PDB entry 7WTC | electron microscopy, 4.00 A resolution | chains B and C of the 4 polymer chains in the assembly

# Chain B (and C)
Name: Pyruvate carboxylase, mitochondrial
From: Homo sapiens
Notes: EC 6.4.1.1; chain C of this document is another copy of the same molecule, construct and numbering; everything in this record applies to it too
Reference sequence: P11498 (PYC_HUMAN); residues 1-1178 here = UniProt positions 1-1178
Sequence (1178 residues; row label = number of the first residue in the row):
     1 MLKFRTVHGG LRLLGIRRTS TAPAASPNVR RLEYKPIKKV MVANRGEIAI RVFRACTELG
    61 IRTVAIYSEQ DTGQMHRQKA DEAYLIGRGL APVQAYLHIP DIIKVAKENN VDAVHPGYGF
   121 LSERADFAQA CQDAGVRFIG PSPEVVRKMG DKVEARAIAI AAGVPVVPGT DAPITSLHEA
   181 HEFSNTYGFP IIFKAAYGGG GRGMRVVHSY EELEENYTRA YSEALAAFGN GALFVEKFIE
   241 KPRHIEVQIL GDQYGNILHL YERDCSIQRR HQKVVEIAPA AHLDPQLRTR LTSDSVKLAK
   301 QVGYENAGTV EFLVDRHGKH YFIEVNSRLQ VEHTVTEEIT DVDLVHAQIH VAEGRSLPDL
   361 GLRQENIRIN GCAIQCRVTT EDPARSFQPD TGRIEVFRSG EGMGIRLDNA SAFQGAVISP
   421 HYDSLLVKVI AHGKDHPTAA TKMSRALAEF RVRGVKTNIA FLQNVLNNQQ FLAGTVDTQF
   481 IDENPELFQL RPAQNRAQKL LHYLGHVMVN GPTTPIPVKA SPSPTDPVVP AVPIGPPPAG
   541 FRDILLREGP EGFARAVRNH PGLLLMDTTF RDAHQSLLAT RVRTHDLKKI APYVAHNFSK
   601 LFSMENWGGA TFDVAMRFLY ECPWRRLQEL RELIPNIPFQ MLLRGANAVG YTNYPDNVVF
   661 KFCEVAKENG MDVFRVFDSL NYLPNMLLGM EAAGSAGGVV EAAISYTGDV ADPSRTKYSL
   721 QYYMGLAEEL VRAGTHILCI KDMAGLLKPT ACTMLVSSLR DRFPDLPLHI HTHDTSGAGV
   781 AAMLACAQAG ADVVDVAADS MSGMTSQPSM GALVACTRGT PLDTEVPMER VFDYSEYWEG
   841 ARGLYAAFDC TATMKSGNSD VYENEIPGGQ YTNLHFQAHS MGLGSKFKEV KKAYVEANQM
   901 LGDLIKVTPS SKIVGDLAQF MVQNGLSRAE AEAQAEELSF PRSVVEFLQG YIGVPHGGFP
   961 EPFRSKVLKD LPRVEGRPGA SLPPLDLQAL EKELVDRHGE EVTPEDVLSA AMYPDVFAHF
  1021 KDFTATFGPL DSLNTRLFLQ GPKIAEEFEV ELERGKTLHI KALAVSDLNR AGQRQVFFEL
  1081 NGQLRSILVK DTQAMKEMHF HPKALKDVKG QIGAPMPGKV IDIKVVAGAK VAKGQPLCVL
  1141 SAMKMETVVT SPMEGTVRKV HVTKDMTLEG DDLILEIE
Disordered / not traced: 1-31 (chain C: 1-494)
Curated features (UniProtKB/Swiss-Prot):
  - active site: Arg328
  - binding site (ATP): Lys152, Glu236, His271
  - binding site (substrate): Arg571 to Gln575, Arg644, Thr908
  - binding site (Mn(2+)): Asp572, Lys741, His771, His773
  - modified residue: Lys35 (N6-acetyllysine), Lys39 (N6-acetyllysine), Lys79 (N6-acetyllysine), Lys148 (N6-acetyllysine), Lys152 (N6-acetyllysine), Lys241 (N6-acetyllysine), Lys297 (N6-acetyllysine), Lys319 (N6-acetyllysine), Lys434 (N6-acetyllysine), Lys442 (N6-succinyllysine), Lys589 (N6-acetyllysine), Lys661 (N6-acetyllysine), Lys717 (N6-acetyllysine), Lys741 (N6-carboxylysine), Lys748 (N6-acetyllysine), Lys892 (N6-acetyllysine), Lys969 (N6-acetyllysine), Lys992 (N6-acetyllysine), Thr1003 (Phosphothreonine), Lys1061 (N6-acetyllysine) and 3 more in UniProt
Disulfide bonds: Cys752-Cys786
Covalently attached groups: 5-(hexahydro-2-oxo-1H-thieno[3,4-d]imidazol-6-yl)pentanal (BTI) linked to Lys1144
Small-molecule neighbours:
  - acetyl coenzyme A (ACO), molecule 1: Phe53, Arg54, Thr57, Arg77, Gln78, Lys79, Ala80, Asp81, Glu82, Ala83
  - acetyl coenzyme A (ACO), molecule 2: Val396, Arg398, Arg445, Ala448, Glu449, Arg451, Arg453, Ala493, Gln494, Asn495, Arg496, Ala497, Lys1056, Thr1057, Leu1058, Leu1080, Asn1081, Arg1085
  - BTI (5-(hexahydro-2-oxo-1H-thieno[3,4-d]imidazol-6-yl)pentanal): Ala610, Asp613, Tyr651, Gly869, Gln870, Asn873, Val907, Thr908, Ser911, Lys912

# Chain B / chain C interface
Residue-residue contacts (44):
  Asp712(B) - Arg818(C)  salt bridge
  Lys748(B) - Ala815(C)
  Lys748(B) - Cys816(C)  hydrogen bond
  Pro749(B) - Cys816(C)
  Ala778(B) - Val780(C)  hydrophobic
  Ala778(B) - Ala812(C)  hydrophobic
  Ala778(B) - Cys816(C)  hydrophobic
  Val780(B) - Gly777(C)
  Val780(B) - Ala778(C)  hydrophobic
  Val780(B) - Val780(C)  hydrophobic
  Ala781(B) - Ala781(C)  hydrophobic
  Leu784(B) - Ala781(C)  hydrophobic
  Asp799(B) - Ser856(C)  hydrogen bond (backbone-side chain)
  Asp799(B) - Gly857(C)
  Asp799(B) - Asn858(C)
  Asp799(B) - Ser859(C)  hydrogen bond (side chain-backbone)
  Ser800(B) - Ser856(C)
  Gly811(B) - Ser859(C)
  Ala812(B) - Ala778(C)  hydrophobic
  Ala815(B) - Lys748(C)  hydrogen bond (backbone-side chain)
  Ala815(B) - Tyr862(C)
  Cys816(B) - Pro749(C)
  Cys816(B) - Ala778(C)  hydrophobic
  Arg818(B) - Lys748(C)
  Glu829(B) - Glu863(C)
  Phe832(B) - Ser859(C)
  Phe832(B) - Asp860(C)
  Phe832(B) - Glu863(C)
  Asp849(B) - Lys855(C)  salt bridge
  Ala852(B) - Glu839(C)
  Lys855(B) - Glu839(C)  salt bridge
  Lys855(B) - Arg842(C)
  Ser856(B) - Asp799(C)  hydrogen bond (side chain-backbone)
  Ser856(B) - Ser800(C)
  Ser856(B) - Ser802(C)
  Ser856(B) - Arg842(C)
  Gly857(B) - Asp799(C)
  Asn858(B) - Asp799(C)
  Ser859(B) - Asp799(C)  hydrogen bond (backbone-side chain)
  Ser859(B) - Met828(C)
  Asp860(B) - Phe832(C)
  Tyr862(B) - Ala815(C)
  Tyr862(B) - Met828(C)  hydrophobic
  Glu863(B) - Phe832(C)
Also at the interface, not in a pair above, chain B (36 interface residues in all): Thr750, Ser776, Gly777, Thr820, Met828, Glu839, Arg842, Thr853, Lys888, Lys892
Also at the interface, not in a pair above, chain C (32 interface residues in all): Asp709, Thr750, Met801, Gly811, Thr820, Glu836, Thr853

# Summary
36 residues of chain B face 32 of chain C across their interface; the contacts include 6 hydrogen bonds and 3
salt bridges. Among the polar pairs are Asp712(B)-Arg818(C), Asp849(B)-Lys855(C) and Lys855(B)-Glu839(C).
Chain B binds acetyl coenzyme A and compound BTI.
Chain B and chain C are both Pyruvate carboxylase, mitochondrial (Homo sapiens); the structure, Cryo-EM
structure of human pyruvate carboxylase with acetyl-CoA in the ground state, was determined by electron
microscopy together with 7WTA, 7WTB, 7WTD and 7WTE from the same study.
